Entry 6M6B (electron microscopy, 4.10 A resolution (low resolution: residue-level contacts below are approximate; hydrogen-bond / salt-bridge calls are withheld)); this record covers chains A and C of the 8 polymer chains in the assembly.

# Chain A
Protein: DNA-directed RNA polymerase subunit alpha
From: Thermus thermophilus (strain HB8 / ATCC 27634 / DSM 579)
Notes: EC 2.7.7.6
UniProt: Q5SHR6 (RPOA_THET8); numbering as in UniProt (aligned over 1-315)
Sequence (315 residues; row label = number of the first residue in the row):
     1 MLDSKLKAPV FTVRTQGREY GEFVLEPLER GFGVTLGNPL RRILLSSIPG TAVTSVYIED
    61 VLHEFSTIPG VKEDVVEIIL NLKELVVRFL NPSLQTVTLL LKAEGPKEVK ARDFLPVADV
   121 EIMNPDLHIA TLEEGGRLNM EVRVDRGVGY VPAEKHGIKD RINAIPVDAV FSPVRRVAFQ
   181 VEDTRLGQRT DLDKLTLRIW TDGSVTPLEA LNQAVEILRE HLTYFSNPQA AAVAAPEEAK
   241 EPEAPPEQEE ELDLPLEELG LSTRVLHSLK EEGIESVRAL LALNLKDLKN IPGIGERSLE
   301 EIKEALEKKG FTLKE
Not modelled in the structure: 1-3, 230-315

# Chain C
Protein: DNA-directed RNA polymerase subunit beta
From: Thermus thermophilus (strain HB8 / ATCC 27634 / DSM 579)
Notes: EC 2.7.7.6
UniProt: Q8RQE9 (RPOB_THET8); residues 1-1119 here = UniProt positions 1-1119
Sequence (1119 residues; row label = number of the first residue in the row):
     1 MEIKRFGRIR EVIPLPPLTE IQVESYRRAL QADVPPEKRE NVGIQAAFRE TFPIEEEDKG
    61 KGGLVLDFLE YRLGEPPFPQ DECREKDLTY QAPLYARLQL IHKDTGLIKE DEVFLGHIPL
   121 MTEDGSFIIN GADRVIVSQI HRSPGVYFTP DPARPGRYIA SIIPLPKRGP WIDLEVEPNG
   181 VVSMKVNKRK FPLVLLLRVL GYDQETLARE LGAYGELVQG LMDESVFAMR PEEALIRLFT
   241 LLRPGDPPKR DKAVAYVYGL IADPRRYDLG EAGRYKAEEK LGIRLSGRTL ARFEDGEFKD
   301 EVFLPTLRYL FALTAGVPGH EVDDIDHLGN RRIRTVGELM TDQFRVGLAR LARGVRERML
   361 MGSEDSLTPA KLVNSRPLEA AIREFFSRSQ LSQFKDETNP LSSLRHKRRI SALGPGGLTR
   421 ERAGFDVRDV HRTHYGRICP VETPEGANIG LITSLAAYAR VDELGFIRTP YRRVVGGVVT
   481 DEVVYMTATE EDRYTIAQAN TPLEGNRIAA ERVVARRKGE PVIVSPEEVE FMDVSPKQVF
   541 SVNTNLIPFL EHDDANRALM GSNMQTQAVP LIRAQAPVVM TGLEERVVRD SLAALYAEED
   601 GEVAKVDGNR IVVRYEDGRL VEYPLRRFYR SNQGTALDQR PRVVVGQRVR KGDLLADGPA
   661 SENGFLALGQ NVLVAIMPFD GYNFEDAIVI SEELLKRDFY TSIHIERYEI EARDTKLGPE
   721 RITRDIPHLS EAALRDLDEE GVVRIGAEVK PGDILVGRTS FKGESEPTPE ERLLRSIFGE
   781 KARDVKDTSL RVPPGEGGIV VRTVRLRRGD PGVELKPGVR EVVRVYVAQK RKLQVGDKLA
   841 NRHGNKGVVA KILPVEDMPH LPDGTPVDVI LNPLGVPSRM NLGQILETHL GLAGYFLGQR
   901 YISPIFDGAK EPEIKELLAQ AFEVYFGKRK GEGFGVDKRE VEVLRRAEKL GLVTPGKTPE
   961 EQLKELFLQG KVVLYDGRTG EPIEGPIVVG QMFIMKLYHM VEDKMHARST GPYSLITQQP
  1021 LGGKAQFGGQ RFGEMEVWAL EAYGAAHTLQ EMLTLKSDDI EGRNAAYEAI IKGEDVPEPS
  1081 VPESFRVLVK ELQALALDVQ TLDEKDNPVD IFEGLASKR
Not modelled in the structure: 57-63, 1119

# Chain A / chain C interface
Pairs across the interface (70; chain A residue first):
  Tyr20(A) - Glu932(C)
  Glu22(A) - Phe934(C)
  Val34(A) - Arg939(C)
  Asn38(A) - Asp976(C)
  Asn38(A) - Gly977(C)
  Asn38(A) - Arg978(C)
  Asn38(A) - Thr979(C)
  Asn38(A) - Gly980(C)
  Arg41(A) - Glu856(C)
  Arg41(A) - His860(C)
  Arg42(A) - Glu856(C)
  Arg42(A) - Asp857(C)
  Arg42(A) - Gly977(C)
  Arg42(A) - Arg978(C)
  Leu45(A) - Val855(C)
  Leu45(A) - Glu856(C)
  Leu62(A) - Ile745(C)
  Leu62(A) - Gly746(C)
  His63(A) - Ile745(C)
  His63(A) - Ile799(C)
  His63(A) - Val801(C)
  Phe65(A) - Phe628(C)
  Phe65(A) - Val801(C)
  Phe65(A) - Ala828(C)
  Thr67(A) - Gly608(C)
  Thr67(A) - Asn609(C)
  Ile68(A) - Asp607(C)
  Pro69(A) - Asp607(C)
  Gly70(A) - Asp607(C)
  Val71(A) - Asp607(C)
  Val71(A) - Gly608(C)
  Lys72(A) - Val606(C)
  Lys72(A) - Gly608(C)
  Lys72(A) - Pro641(C)
  Lys72(A) - Arg642(C)
  Lys72(A) - Val643(C)
  Asp74(A) - Arg640(C)
  Leu80(A) - Asp698(C)
  Lys83(A) - Asp698(C)
  Glu133(A) - Ala604(C)
  Glu133(A) - Lys605(C)
  Glu133(A) - Val606(C)
  Glu133(A) - Val645(C)
  Tyr150(A) - Glu692(C)
  Ile162(A) - Arg744(C)
  Asn163(A) - Arg744(C)
  Asp168(A) - Lys832(C)
  Arg176(A) - Asp863(C)
  Arg176(A) - Gly864(C)
  Val177(A) - Gly864(C)
  Ala178(A) - Asp863(C)
  Ala178(A) - Gly864(C)
  Phe179(A) - Arg939(C)
  Gln180(A) - Arg929(C)
  Gln180(A) - Gly935(C)
  Gln180(A) - Val936(C)
  Gln180(A) - Asp937(C)
  Gln180(A) - Glu940(C)
  Val181(A) - Asp937(C)
  Val181(A) - Lys938(C)
  Glu182(A) - Phe934(C)
  Glu182(A) - Gly935(C)
  Glu182(A) - Val936(C)
  Glu182(A) - Lys938(C)
  Asp183(A) - Lys938(C)
  Asp191(A) - Lys938(C)
  Leu192(A) - Lys938(C)
  Asp193(A) - Lys938(C)
  Arg198(A) - Glu932(C)
  Arg198(A) - Phe934(C)
Other interface residues (no listed pair), chain A (45 interface residues in all): Ser46, Glu64, Ser66, Glu77, Glu154, Val170, Ser172, Thr196, Trp200
Other interface residues (no listed pair), chain C (50 interface residues in all): Arg573, Arg627, Val644, Lys696, Ile703, Val800, Lys830, Pro862, Thr865

# In short
45 residues of chain A and 50 residues of chain C are in contact.
Chain A is DNA-directed RNA polymerase subunit alpha and chain C is DNA-directed RNA polymerase subunit beta,
both from Thermus thermophilus (strain HB8 / ATCC 27634 / DSM 579); the structure, Cryo-EM structure of
Thermus thermophilus Mfd in complex with RNA polymerase and ATP-gamma-S, was determined by electron microscopy
(same publication as 6M6A and 6M6C).
